PDB entry 2BB4 | X-ray diffraction, 1.60 A resolution | chains P and A

# Chain P
Name: beta-casomorphin-7
Sequence (9 residues; each row starts with the number of its first residue):
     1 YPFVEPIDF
Not modelled in the structure: 1-5

# Chain A
Name: Chymotrypsin-like elastase family member 1
Organism: Sus scrofa
Notes: EC 3.4.21.36
UniProt: P00772 (CELA1_PIG); the construct lacks a stretch of the UniProt sequence and is renumbered around it, so the offset changes along the chain: 16-36 = UniProt 27-47; 37-65 = UniProt 51-79; 66-99 = UniProt 81-114; 100-145 = UniProt 117-162; 5 more segments
Sequence (240 residues; each row starts with the number of its first residue; note: 1 number in that range is skipped by the numbering (no residue carries it; nothing is unmodelled there); a row labelled like 36A-36C holds insertion residues (36A, then the next letters in order)):
    16 VVGGTEAQRN SWPSQISLQY R
36A-36C SGS
    37 SWAHTCGGTL IRQNWVMTAA HCVDRELTF
   65A R
    66 VVVGEHNLNQ NNGTEQYVGV QKIVVHPYWN TDDV
99A-99B AA
   100 GYDIALLRLA QSVTLNSYVQ LGVLPRAGTI LANNSPCYIT GWGLTR
   147 TNGQLAQTLQ QAYLPTVDYA ICSS
170A-170B SS
   171 YWGSTVKNSM VCAGGDGV
  188A R
   189 SGCQGDSGGP LHCLVNGQYA VHGVTSFVS
  217A R
   218 LGCN
  221A V
   222 TRKPTVFTRV SAYISWINNV IASN
Sequence notes: variant Asn77 (Asp92 in P00772)
Disulfides: Cys42-Cys58, Cys136-Cys201, Cys168-Cys182, Cys191-Cys220
Ion coordination: Ca2+: Glu70, Asn72, Gln75, Asn77, Glu80

# Interface between chain P and chain A
Contacting residue pairs (26; chain P residue first):
  Pro6(P) with His57(A); Val99(A), hydrophobic; Gln192(A); Ser195(A); Ser214(A); Phe215(A), hydrophobic
  Ile7(P) with His57(A); Gly190(A); Cys191(A); Gln192(A); Gly193(A), hydrogen bond (backbone-backbone); Asp194(A), hydrogen bond (backbone-backbone); Ser195(A), covalent bond; Thr213(A); Ser214(A), hydrogen bond (backbone-backbone); Phe215(A), hydrophobic; Val216(A), hydrophobic
  Asp8(P) with Thr41(A); Cys42(A); His57(A); Gln192(A); Gly193(A); Asp194(A); Ser195(A), hydrogen bond (backbone-side chain)
  Phe9(P) with Thr41(A), hydrogen bond (backbone-backbone); Gly193(A)
Interface residues without a listed pair, chain A (15 interface residues in all): Thr226

# In short
The interface between chain P and chain A involves 4 residues on one side and 15 on the other; the contacts
include 1 covalent bond and 5 hydrogen bonds. Polar contacts include Asp8(P)-Ser195(A), Ile7(P)-Gly193(A) and
Ile7(P)-Asp194(A).
Here chain P is beta-casomorphin-7 and chain A is Chymotrypsin-like elastase family member 1 (Sus scrofa).
Entry 2BB4 (Porcine pancreatic elastase complexed with beta-casomorphin-7 and Asp-Phe at pH 5.0) was
determined by X-ray diffraction, deposited together with 2BD3.
